PDB entry 8BO4 | X-ray diffraction, 1.75 A resolution | chain AAA

== Chain AAA ==
Protein: Coagulation factor XIa light chain
Organism: Homo sapiens
Reference sequence: P03951 (FA11_HUMAN); residue numbers follow UniProt; this construct covers 388-625
Amino-acid sequence (238 residues; each row starts with the number of its first residue):
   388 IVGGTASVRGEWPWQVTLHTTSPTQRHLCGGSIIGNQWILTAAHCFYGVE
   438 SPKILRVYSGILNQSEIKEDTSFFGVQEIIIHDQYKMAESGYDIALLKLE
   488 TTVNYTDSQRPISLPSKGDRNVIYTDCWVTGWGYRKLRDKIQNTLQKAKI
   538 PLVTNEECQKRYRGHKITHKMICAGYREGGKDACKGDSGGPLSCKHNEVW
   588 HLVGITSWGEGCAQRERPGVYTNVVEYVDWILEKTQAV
Disordered / not traced: 504-508, 624-625
Construct notes: engineered mutation Ser500 (Cys in P03951)
Cystine bridges: Cys416-Cys432, Cys514-Cys581, Cys545-Cys560, Cys571-Cys599
Small-molecule neighbours: QVI (4-(aminomethyl)-N-[(2S)-1-oxidanylidene-3-phenyl-1-[[4-(1H-1,2,3,4-tetrazol-5-yl)phenyl]amino]propan-2-yl]cyclohexane-1-carboxamide): Arg413, His414, Leu415, Cys416, His431, Cys432, Tyr521, Ile528, Asp569, Ala570, Cys571, Lys572, Gly573, Asp574, Ser575, Thr593, Ser594, Trp595, Gly596, Gly598, Cys599
UniProt features mapped onto this chain:
  - active site (Charge relay system): His431, Asp480, Ser575
  - binding site (heparin): Lys547 to Arg550
  - glycosylation (N-linked (GlcNAc...) asparagine): Asn450 (complex), Asn491 (complex)
  - natural variant: Trp401 (W401R: In FA11D), Val403 (V403M: In FA11D), Thr404 (T404N: In FA11D), Gly418 (G418V: In FA11D), Ala430 (A430V: In FA11D), Ile454 (I454K: In FA11D), Phe460 (F460V: In FA11D), Ile481 (I481S: In FA11D), Thr493 (T493I: In FA11D), Ser503 (S503P: In FA11D), Asp506 (D506G: In FA11D), Tyr511 (Y511H: In FA11D), 12 further natural variant entries in UniProt

== Overview ==
Chain AAA binds compound QVI. From UniProt: 3 active-site residues and 4 heparin-binding residues.
Chain AAA is Coagulation factor XIa light chain (Homo sapiens); the structure, Coagulation factor XI protease
domain in complex with active site inhibitor 1, was determined by X-ray diffraction (same publication as 8BO3,
8BO5, 8BO6 and 8BO7).
